PDB entry 4Y8L | X-ray diffraction, 2.40 A resolution | chains B and C of the 32 polymer chains in the assembly

# Chain B
Protein: Proteasome subunit alpha type-3
From: Saccharomyces cerevisiae S288c
Notes: EC 3.4.25.1
Reference sequence: P23638 (PSA3_YEAST); residues 0-257 here correspond to UniProt positions 1-258 (UniProt number = residue number + 1)
Sequence (258 residues; numbered 0 to 257; the number before each row is that of its first residue; numbering starts at 0):
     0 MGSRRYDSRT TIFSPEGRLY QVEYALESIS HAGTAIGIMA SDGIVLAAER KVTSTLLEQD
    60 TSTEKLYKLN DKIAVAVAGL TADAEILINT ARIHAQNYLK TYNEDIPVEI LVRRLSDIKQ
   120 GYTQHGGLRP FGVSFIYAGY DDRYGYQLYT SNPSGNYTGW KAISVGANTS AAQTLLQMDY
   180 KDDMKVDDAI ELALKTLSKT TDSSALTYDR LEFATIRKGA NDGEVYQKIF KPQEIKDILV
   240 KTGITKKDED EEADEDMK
Unresolved in the structure: 0, 245-257
Curated features (UniProtKB/Swiss-Prot):
  - cross-link (Glycyl lysine isopeptide (Lys-Gly)): Lys99 (interchain with G-Cter in ubiquitin), Lys198 (interchain with G-Cter in ubiquitin), Lys230 (interchain with G-Cter in ubiquitin)

# Chain C
Protein: Proteasome subunit alpha type-4
From: Saccharomyces cerevisiae S288c
Notes: EC 3.4.25.1
Reference sequence: P40303 (PSA4_YEAST); residues -1 to 252 here correspond to UniProt positions 1-254 (UniProt number = residue number + 2)
Sequence (254 residues; each row starts with the number of its first residue; numbers below 1 keep their minus sign (Met-1 is residue -1)):
    -1 MSGYDRALSI FSPDGHIFQV EYALEAVKRG TCAVGVKGKN CVVLGCERRS TLKLQDTRIT
    59 PSKVSKIDSH VVLSFSGLNA DSRILIEKAR VEAQSHRLTL EDPVTVEYLT RYVAGVQQRY
   119 TQSGGVRPFG VSTLIAGFDP RDDEPKLYQT EPSGIYSSWS AQTIGRNSKT VREFLEKNYD
   179 RKEPPATVEE CVKLTVRSLL EVVQTGAKNI EITVVKPDSD IVALSSEEIN QYVTQIEQEK
   239 QEQQEQDKKK KSNH
Unresolved in the structure: -1 to 0, 241-252
Curated features (UniProtKB/Swiss-Prot):
  - modified residue: Thr58 (Phosphothreonine)

# Interface between chain B and chain C
Residue-residue contacts - 74 pairs, chain B then chain C:
  Arg3(B) - Arg4(C)
  Asp6(B) - Tyr2(C)  hydrogen bond
  Asp6(B) - Arg4(C)  salt bridge
  Arg8(B) - Arg4(C)
  Thr10(B) - Leu6(C)
  Thr10(B) - Arg125(C)
  Ile11(B) - Leu6(C)  hydrophobic
  Ile11(B) - Gln17(C)
  Phe12(B) - Gln17(C)  hydrogen bond (backbone-side chain)
  Phe12(B) - Tyr20(C)  hydrophobic
  Phe12(B) - Ala21(C)  hydrophobic
  Phe12(B) - Leu76(C)  hydrophobic
  Phe12(B) - Arg125(C)
  Phe12(B) - Pro126(C)
  Phe12(B) - Gly128(C)
  Ser13(B) - Tyr20(C)
  Pro14(B) - Tyr20(C)  hydrophobic
  Pro14(B) - Glu23(C)
  Glu15(B) - Glu23(C)
  Glu15(B) - Arg27(C)  hydrogen bond (backbone-side chain)
  Gly16(B) - Tyr20(C)
  Gly16(B) - Glu23(C)
  Gly16(B) - Ala24(C)
  Gly16(B) - Arg27(C)
  Arg17(B) - Arg27(C)
  Leu18(B) - Arg125(C)
  Met38(B) - Asp54(C)
  Arg112(B) - Arg81(C)
  Ser115(B) - Arg81(C)  hydrogen bond (backbone-side chain)
  Asp116(B) - Arg81(C)  salt bridge
  Asp116(B) - Ile82(C)
  Gln119(B) - Ala78(C)
  Gln119(B) - Asp79(C)
  Gln119(B) - Ile82(C)
  Thr122(B) - Arg125(C)  hydrogen bond (backbone-side chain)
  Gln123(B) - Tyr118(C)
  Gln123(B) - Gly123(C)
  Gln123(B) - Val124(C)
  Gln123(B) - Arg125(C)  hydrogen bond (backbone-backbone)
  Gln123(B) - Phe127(C)
  His124(B) - Gly123(C)
  His124(B) - Val124(C)
  Gly125(B) - Tyr2(C)
  Gly125(B) - Gly123(C)
  Gly126(B) - Tyr2(C)
  Tyr143(B) - Arg56(C)  hydrogen bond (backbone-side chain)
  Tyr143(B) - Ile57(C)  hydrophobic
  Tyr145(B) - Arg56(C)  hydrogen bond (backbone-side chain)
  Gln146(B) - Ile57(C)
  Leu147(B) - Ile57(C)
  Tyr148(B) - Ile57(C)
  Ser153(B) - Ala78(C)
  Gly154(B) - Ala78(C)
  Gly154(B) - Arg81(C)  hydrogen bond (backbone-side chain)
  Asn155(B) - Asn77(C)
  Asn155(B) - Ala78(C)
  Tyr156(B) - Pro59(C)  hydrophobic
  Tyr156(B) - Arg81(C)
  Gly158(B) - Gln53(C)
  Gly158(B) - Asp54(C)  hydrogen bond (backbone-backbone)
  Gly158(B) - Ile57(C)
  Gly158(B) - Thr58(C)  hydrogen bond (backbone-side chain)
  Trp159(B) - Leu50(C)  hydrophobic
  Trp159(B) - Lys51(C)
  Trp159(B) - Leu52(C)
  Trp159(B) - Gln53(C)
  Trp159(B) - Asp54(C)
  Lys160(B) - Leu52(C)  hydrogen bond (backbone-backbone)
  Lys160(B) - Gln53(C)
  Lys160(B) - Asp54(C)
  Ala161(B) - Leu52(C)
  Leu175(B) - Leu52(C)
  Gln176(B) - Lys51(C)
  Gln176(B) - Leu52(C)
Interface residues without a listed pair, chain B (41 interface residues in all): Glu108, Thr157, Gln172, Tyr179

# Summary
41 residues of chain B and 31 residues of chain C are in contact; the contacts include 12 hydrogen bonds and 2
salt bridges. Polar contacts include Asp6(B)-Arg4(C), Asp116(B)-Arg81(C) and Asp6(B)-Tyr2(C).
Here chain B is Proteasome subunit alpha type-3 and chain C is Proteasome subunit alpha type-4, both from
Saccharomyces cerevisiae S288c. Entry 4Y8L (Yeast 20S proteasome in complex with Ac-APLL-ep) was determined by
X-ray diffraction together with 4Y69, 4Y6A, 4Y6V, 4Y6Z, 4Y70, 4Y74 and 34 further entries from the same study.
